9GFM - chains K and M of the 11 polymer chains in the assembly; structure by electron microscopy, 3.80 A resolution.

# Chain K
Molecule: Nucleosomal DNA strand 1
Sequence (139 nucleotides; each row starts with the number of its first residue; numbers below 1 keep their minus sign (DA-57 is residue -57)):
   -57 ACATGCACAG GATGTATATA TCTGACACGT GCCTGGAGAC TAGGGAGTAA TCCCCTTGGC
     3 GGTTAAAACG CGGGGGACAG CGCGTACGTG CGTTTAAGCG GTGCTAGAGC TGTCTACGAC
    63 CAATTGAGCG GCCTCGGCA

# Chain M
Name: Histone H3.1
Organism: Homo sapiens
UniProtKB: P68431 (H31_HUMAN); residues 43-135 here correspond to UniProt positions 44-136 (UniProt number = residue number + 1)
Chain sequence (93 residues; row label = number of the first residue in the row):
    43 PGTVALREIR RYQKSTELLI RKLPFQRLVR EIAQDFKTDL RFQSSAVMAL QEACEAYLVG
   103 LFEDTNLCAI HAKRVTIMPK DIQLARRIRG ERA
UniProt features mapped onto this chain:
  - modified residue: Lys56 (N6,N6,N6-trimethyllysine), Ser57 (Phosphoserine), Lys64 (N6-(2-hydroxyisobutyryl)lysine), Lys79 (N6,N6,N6-trimethyllysine), Thr80 (Phosphothreonine), Ser86 (Phosphoserine), Thr107 (Phosphothreonine), Lys115 (N6-acetyllysine), Lys122 (N6-(2-hydroxyisobutyryl)lysine)

# How chain K and chain M interact
Residue-residue contacts - 16 pairs, chain K then chain M:
  DT-24(K) with Phe84(M), phosphate contact; Gln85(M), hydrogen bond to the phosphate; Ser86(M), hydrogen bond to the phosphate
  DG-23(K) with Arg72(M), salt bridge to the phosphate; Arg83(M), phosphate contact; Phe84(M), hydrogen bond to the phosphate
  DG-14(K) with Arg63(M), hydrogen bond to the phosphate
  DG-13(K) with Arg63(M), salt bridge to the phosphate
  DC-6(K) with Pro43(M), phosphate contact
  DC-5(K) with Pro43(M), phosphate contact
  DC-4(K) with Thr118(M), phosphate contact
  DC-3(K) with Arg116(M), phosphate contact; Val117(M), hydrogen bond to the phosphate; Thr118(M), hydrogen bond to the phosphate; Met120(M), phosphate contact
  DT-2(K) with Met120(M), phosphate contact
Also at the interface, not in a pair above, chain M (13 interface residues in all): Leu82, Lys122

# Overview
9 residues of chain K and 13 residues of chain M are in contact, with 6 hydrogen bonds and 2 salt bridges.
Among the polar pairs are DT-24(K)-Gln85(M), DT-24(K)-Ser86(M) and DG-23(K)-Phe84(M).
Chain K is Nucleosomal DNA strand 1 and chain M is Histone H3.1 (Homo sapiens); the structure, CryoEM
structure of the human INO80 core-nucleosome complex state N-7, was determined by electron microscopy.
